Entry 9UDA (electron microscopy, 2.61 A resolution); this record covers chains A and F of the 6 polymer chains in the assembly.

# Chain A
Name: Na(+)-translocating NADH-quinone reductase subunit A
Source organism: Vibrio cholerae O395
Notes: EC 7.2.1.1
UniProtKB: A5F5X1 (NQRA_VIBC3); residue numbers follow UniProt; this construct covers 1-446
Chain sequence (446 residues; each row starts with the number of its first residue):
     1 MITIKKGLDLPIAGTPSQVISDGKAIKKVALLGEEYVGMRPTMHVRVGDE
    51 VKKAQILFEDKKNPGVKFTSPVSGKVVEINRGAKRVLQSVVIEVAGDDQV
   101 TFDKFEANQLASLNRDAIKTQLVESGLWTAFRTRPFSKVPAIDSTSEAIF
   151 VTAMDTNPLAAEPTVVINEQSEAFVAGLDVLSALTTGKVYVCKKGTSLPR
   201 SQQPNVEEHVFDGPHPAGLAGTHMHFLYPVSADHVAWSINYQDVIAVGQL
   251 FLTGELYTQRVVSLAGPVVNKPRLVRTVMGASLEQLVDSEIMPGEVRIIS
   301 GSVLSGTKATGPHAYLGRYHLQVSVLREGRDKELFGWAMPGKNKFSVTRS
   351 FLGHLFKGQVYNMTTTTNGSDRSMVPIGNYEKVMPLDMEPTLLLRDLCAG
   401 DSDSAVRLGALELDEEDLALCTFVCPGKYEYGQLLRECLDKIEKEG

# Chain F
Name: Na(+)-translocating NADH-quinone reductase subunit F
Source organism: Vibrio cholerae O395
Notes: EC 7.2.1.1
UniProtKB: A5F5Y4 (NQRF_VIBC3); residue numbers follow UniProt; this construct covers 1-408
Chain sequence (414 residues; numbered 1 to 414; the number before each row is that of its first residue):
     1 MSTIIFGVVMFTLIILALVLVILFAKSKLVPTGDITISINGDPEKAIVTQ
    51 PGGKLLTALAGAGVFVSSACGGGGSCGQCRVKIKSGGGDILPTELDHISK
   101 GEAREGERLACQVAVKADMDLELPEEIFGVKKWECTVISNDNKATFIKEL
   151 KLAIPDGESVPFRAGGYIQIEAPAHHVKYADFDVPEKYRGDWDKFNLFRY
   201 ESKVDEPIIRAYSMANYPEEFGIIMLNVRIATPPPNNPNVPPGQMSSYIW
   251 SLKAGDKCTISGPFGEFFAKDTDAEMVFIGGGAGMAPMRSHIFDQLKRLK
   301 SKRKMSYWYGARSKREMFYVEDFDGLAAENDNFVWHCALSDPQPEDNWTG
   351 YTGFIHNVLYENYLKDHEAPEDCEYYMCGPPMMNAAVINMLKNLGVEEEN
   401 ILLDDFGGHHHHHH
Not modelled in the structure: 409-414
Sequence notes: expression tag (409-414)
Bound ions: 2Fe-2S cluster Fe: C79, C111
Ligand contacts:
  - FAD (flavin-adenine dinucleotide): Y167, R210, A211, Y212, S213, N227, V228, R229, A231, N237, V240, P241, P242, G243, Q244, M245, S246, A283, F406, G407
  - 2Fe-2S cluster (FES): A69, C70, G74, G77, Q78, C79, C111, Q112
Swiss-Prot annotation at these positions:
  - binding site ([2Fe-2S] cluster): C70, C76, C79, C111

# Interface between chain A and chain F
Residue-residue contacts (15; chain A residue first):
  R40(A) - E397(F)  salt bridge
  R46(A) - E368(F)  salt bridge
  K61(A) - D372(F)  salt bridge
  K62(A) - E399(F)
  K84(A) - K392(F)
  K84(A) - N393(F)  hydrogen bond
  K84(A) - G395(F)
  R85(A) - P370(F)
  R85(A) - E371(F)  salt bridge
  R85(A) - L394(F)  hydrogen bond (side chain-backbone)
  D403(A) - K100(F)  salt bridge
  E445(A) - S99(F)
  E445(A) - K100(F)
  E445(A) - G101(F)  hydrogen bond (backbone-backbone)
  G446(A) - R104(F)
Also at the interface, not in a pair above, chain A (11 interface residues in all): T42, R81

# Overview
11 residues of chain A and 14 residues of chain F are in contact, with 3 hydrogen bonds and 5 salt bridges.
Polar contacts include R40(A)-E397(F), R46(A)-E368(F) and K61(A)-D372(F). Bound to chain F: 2Fe-2S cluster and
flavin-adenine dinucleotide.
Here chain A is Na(+)-translocating NADH-quinone reductase subunit A and chain F is Na(+)-translocating
NADH-quinone reductase subunit F, both from Vibrio cholerae O395. Entry 9UDA (Cryo-EM structure of
Na+-translocating NADH-ubiquinone oxidoreductase NqrB-G141A mutant from Vibrio cholerae reduced by NADH, with
bound ...) was determined by electron microscopy together with 9U5G, 9UD3, 9UD4, 9UD5, 9UD6, 9UD8 and 4
further entries from the same study.
